Entry 7JG5 (electron microscopy, 3.40 A resolution); this record covers chains B and D of the 20 polymer chains in the assembly.

Chain B:
Molecule: ATP synthase subunit alpha
Source organism: Mycolicibacterium smegmatis
Notes: EC 7.1.2.2
UniProtKB: A0A0D6IV93 (A0A0D6IV93_MYCSM); numbering as in UniProt (aligned over 1-548)
Sequence (548 residues; numbered 1 to 548; the number before each row is that of its first residue):
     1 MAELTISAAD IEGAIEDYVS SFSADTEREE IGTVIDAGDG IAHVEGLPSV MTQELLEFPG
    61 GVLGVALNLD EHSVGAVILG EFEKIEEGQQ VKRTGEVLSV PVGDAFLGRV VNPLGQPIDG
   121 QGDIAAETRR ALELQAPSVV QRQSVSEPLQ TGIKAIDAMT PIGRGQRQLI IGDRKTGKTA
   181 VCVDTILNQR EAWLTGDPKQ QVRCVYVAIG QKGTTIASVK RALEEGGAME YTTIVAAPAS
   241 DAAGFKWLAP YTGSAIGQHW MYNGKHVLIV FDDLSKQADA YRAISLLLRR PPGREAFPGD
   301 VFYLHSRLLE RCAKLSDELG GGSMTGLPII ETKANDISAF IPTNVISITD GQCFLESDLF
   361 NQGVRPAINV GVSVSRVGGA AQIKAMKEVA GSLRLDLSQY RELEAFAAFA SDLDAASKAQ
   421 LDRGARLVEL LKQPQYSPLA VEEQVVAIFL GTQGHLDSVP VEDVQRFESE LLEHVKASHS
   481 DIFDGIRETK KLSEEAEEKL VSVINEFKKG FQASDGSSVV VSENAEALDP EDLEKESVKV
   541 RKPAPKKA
Unresolved in the structure: 1-10, 23-27, 521-548
Metal / ion sites: Mg2+: Thr179 (together with ATP)
Residues lining bound ligands: ATP: Arg174, Lys175, Thr176, Gly177, Lys178, Thr179, Ala180, Gln211, Asp272, Phe360, Arg365, Pro366, Gln433, Pro434, Gln435

Chain D:
Molecule: ATP synthase subunit beta
Source organism: Mycolicibacterium smegmatis
Notes: EC 7.1.2.2
UniProtKB: A0A0D6IU77 (A0A0D6IU77_MYCSM); residue numbers follow UniProt; this construct covers 1-475
Sequence (475 residues; numbered 1 to 475; the number before each row is that of its first residue):
     1 MTATAEKTAG RVVRITGPVV DVEFPRGSVP ELFNALHAEI TFGALAKTLT LEVAQHLGDS
    61 LVRCISMQPT DGLVRGVEVT DTGASISVPV GDGVKGHVFN ALGDCLDDPG YGKDFEHWSI
   121 HRKPPAFSDL EPRTEMLETG LKVVDLLTPY VRGGKIALFG GAGVGKTVLI QEMINRIARN
   181 FGGTSVFAGV GERTREGNDL WVELADANVL KDTALVFGQM DEPPGTRMRV ALSALTMAEF
   241 FRDEQGQDVL LFIDNIFRFT QAGSEVSTLL GRMPSAVGYQ PTLADEMGEL QERITSTRGR
   301 SITSMQAVYV PADDYTDPAP ATTFAHLDAT TELSRAVFSK GIFPAVDPLA SSSTILDPAI
   361 VGDEHYRVAQ EVIRILQRYK DLQDIIAILG IDELSEEDKQ LVNRARRIER FLSQNMMAAE
   421 QFTGQPGSTV PLKETIEAFD KLTKGEFDHL PEQAFFLIGG LDDLAKKAES LGAKL
Unresolved in the structure: 1-7, 472-475
Residues lining bound ligands: ATP: Ser353, Thr354, Leu356, Asp357, Tyr366

Interface between chain B and chain D:
Pairs across the interface - 54 pairs, chain B then chain D:
  Ile35(B) - Gly58(D)
  Asp36(B) - His56(D)
  Ala37(B) - Gln55(D)
  Ala37(B) - His56(D)  hydrogen bond (backbone-backbone)
  Asp39(B) - Gln55(D)  hydrogen bond
  Asp39(B) - Arg272(D)  salt bridge
  Glu81(B) - Lys123(D)  salt bridge
  Phe82(B) - Leu32(D)  hydrophobic
  Glu83(B) - Phe33(D)
  Glu86(B) - Glu31(D)
  Glu87(B) - His56(D)  hydrogen bond (backbone-side chain)
  Glu87(B) - Gly58(D)
  Glu87(B) - Asp59(D)  hydrogen bond (side chain-backbone)
  Glu87(B) - Ser60(D)  hydrogen bond (side chain-backbone)
  Ile118(B) - Phe127(D)
  Arg174(B) - Phe324(D)
  Arg174(B) - Thr330(D)
  Arg174(B) - Glu332(D)  salt bridge
  Lys175(B) - Ser352(D)
  Lys212(B) - Ala325(D)
  Lys212(B) - His326(D)
  Lys212(B) - Asp328(D)  salt bridge
  Gly213(B) - Phe127(D)
  Gly213(B) - Leu130(D)
  Thr214(B) - Leu130(D)
  Ile216(B) - Phe127(D)  hydrophobic
  Ala217(B) - Phe127(D)
  Arg221(B) - Glu131(D)  salt bridge
  Arg221(B) - Pro132(D)
  Ala239(B) - His326(D)
  Ser240(B) - Pro124(D)
  Ser240(B) - Glu292(D)
  Ala283(B) - Pro281(D)
  Leu286(B) - Met273(D)  hydrophobic
  Leu286(B) - Ser275(D)
  Arg289(B) - Gly271(D)  hydrogen bond (side chain-backbone)
  Arg289(B) - Met273(D)
  Arg290(B) - Met273(D)
  Pro292(B) - Met273(D)
  Ala296(B) - Ser275(D)
  Ala296(B) - Ala276(D)
  Lys333(B) - Ala321(D)
  Ala334(B) - Thr316(D)
  Asp358(B) - Gln377(D)
  Asn361(B) - Leu349(D)
  Asn361(B) - Ile373(D)
  Asn361(B) - Arg374(D)
  Asn361(B) - Gln377(D)  hydrogen bond
  Gln362(B) - Arg374(D)
  Gln362(B) - Asp381(D)  hydrogen bond
  Arg365(B) - Tyr366(D)  hydrogen bond
  Arg365(B) - Gln370(D)
  Ala408(B) - Ser395(D)
  Gln435(B) - Asp357(D)  hydrogen bond
Interface residues without a listed pair, chain B (45 interface residues in all): Gly38, Ile85, Val110, Asp119, Gly210, Ser218, Lys246, Lys276, Arg282, Leu287, Glu295
Interface residues without a listed pair, chain D (52 interface residues in all): Val29, Ala54, Leu57, His121, Ser128, Lys155, Pro274, Thr282, Asp285, Gly288, Thr295, Leu327, Ala350

Summary:
The interface between chain B and chain D involves 45 residues on one side and 52 on the other; the contacts
include 10 hydrogen bonds and 5 salt bridges. Polar contacts include Asp39(B)-Arg272(D), Glu81(B)-Lys123(D)
and Arg174(B)-Glu332(D). ATP is bound between chain B and chain D.
Chain B is ATP synthase subunit alpha and chain D is ATP synthase subunit beta, both from Mycolicibacterium
smegmatis; the structure, Cryo-EM structure of bedaquiline-free Mycobacterium smegmatis ATP synthase
rotational state 1, was determined by electron microscopy, deposited together with 7JG6, 7JG7, 7JG8, 7JG9,
7JGA, 7JGB and 7JGC.
